Entry 4W68 (X-ray diffraction, 2.00 A resolution); this record covers chains B and A.

[Chain B (and A)]
Protein: Single domain antibody
Source organism: Lama glama
Notes: antibody fragment or engineered binder; chain A of this document is another copy of the same molecule, construct and numbering; everything in this record applies to it too
Chain sequence (133 residues; row label = number of the first residue in the row; numbers below 1 keep their minus sign (Gly-3 is residue -3)):
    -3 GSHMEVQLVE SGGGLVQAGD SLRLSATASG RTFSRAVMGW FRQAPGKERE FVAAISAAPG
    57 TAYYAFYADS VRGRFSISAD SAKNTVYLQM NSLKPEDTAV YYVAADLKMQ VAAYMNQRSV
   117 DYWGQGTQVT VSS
Not modelled in the structure: -3 to -1

[Chain B / chain A interface]
Residue-residue contacts (41):
  Met0(B) with Lys43(A); Glu44(A), hydrogen bond (backbone-backbone)
  Glu1(B) with Gly42(A); Glu44(A)
  Val2(B) with Gln39(A); Gly42(A), hydrogen bond (backbone-backbone); Lys43(A); Glu44(A)
  Gln3(B) with Glu44(A), hydrogen bond (backbone-side chain)
  Gln39(B) with Val2(A); Gln121(A)
  Gly42(B) with Glu1(A); Val2(A), hydrogen bond (backbone-backbone)
  Lys43(B) with Met0(A); Val2(A)
  Glu44(B) with Met0(A), hydrogen bond (backbone-backbone); Glu1(A); Val2(A); Gln3(A), hydrogen bond (side chain-backbone); Tyr118(A)
  Arg45(B) with Trp119(A); Gly120(A), hydrogen bond (side chain-backbone)
  Tyr98(B) with Gln121(A)
  Leu103(B) with Arg114(A)
  Gln113(B) with Asp117(A); Tyr118(A)
  Arg114(B) with Leu103(A); Val116(A); Asp117(A), salt bridge; Tyr118(A)
  Val116(B) with Arg114(A)
  Asp117(B) with Gln113(A); Arg114(A), salt bridge
  Tyr118(B) with Gln113(A); Arg114(A)
  Trp119(B) with Arg45(A); Trp119(A)
  Gly120(B) with Arg45(A), hydrogen bond (backbone-side chain)
  Gln121(B) with Gln39(A); Val96(A); Tyr98(A), hydrogen bond
Other interface residues (no listed pair), chain B (20 interface residues in all): Leu4
Other interface residues (no listed pair), chain A (21 interface residues in all): Leu4

[Summary]
The interface between chain B and chain A involves 20 residues on one side and 21 on the other, with 9
hydrogen bonds and 2 salt bridges. Among the polar pairs are Arg114(B)-Asp117(A), Gln3(B)-Glu44(A) and
Arg45(B)-Gly120(A).
Both chains are Single domain antibody (Lama glama). Entry 4W68 (Cytoplasmically Produced Homodimeric Single
Domain Antibody (sdAb) C22A/C99V variant against Staphylococcal enterotoxin B (SEB)) was determined by X-ray
diffraction (same publication as 4W70, 4W81, 4TYU, 4U05 and 4U7S).
